Entry 4H9J (X-ray diffraction, 1.60 A resolution); this record covers chain A.

[Chain A]
Molecule: Hog cholera virus
Organism: Classical swine fever virus
UniProtKB: Q68871 (Q68871_9FLAV); numbering as in UniProt (aligned over 18-168)
Amino-acid sequence (154 residues; row label = number of the first residue in the row):
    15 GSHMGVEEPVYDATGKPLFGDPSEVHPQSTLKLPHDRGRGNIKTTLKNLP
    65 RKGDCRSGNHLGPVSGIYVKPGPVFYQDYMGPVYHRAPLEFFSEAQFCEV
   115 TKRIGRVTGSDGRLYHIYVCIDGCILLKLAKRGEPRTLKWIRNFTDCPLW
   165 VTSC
Disordered / not traced: 15-20, 65-71
Disulfide bonds: Cys112-Cys134
Sequence notes: expression tag (15-17)
From the paper describing this entry:
  - contacts within the chain: Glu22-Arg100 (salt bridge), Leu45-Trp164 (hydrophobic contact), Leu47-Trp164 (hydrophobic contact), Arg51-Trp164 (hydrophobic contact), Tyr82-Trp164 (hydrophobic contact), Val97-Trp164 (hydrophobic contact), His99-Trp164 (hydrophobic contact)
  - mutagenesis - C168A: unchanged catalytic activity
  - mutagenesis - C112A, C112R, C134A, D136N, C138A: abolished binding to IRF3 (citing earlier work)
  - mutagenesis - H49L, H49V: abolished signaling (IFN-antagonistic activity) (citing earlier work)
  - mutagenesis - E22L, E22V: abolished signaling (anti-IFN activity) (citing earlier work)
  - mutagenesis - C69A: unchanged signaling in response to inhibition of IFN-alpha/beta induction (citing earlier work)
  - conformationally variable residues (order/disorder transition): Arg65 to Ser71
  - mutagenesis - C168E: abolished catalytic activity (citing earlier work)

[Summary]
From the paper: C112A, C112R and C134A, among others, abolish binding to IRF3; conformational variability at
Arg65; 12 substitutions were tested in all.
Chain A is Hog cholera virus (Classical swine fever virus); the structure, Crystal structure of N-terminal
protease (Npro) of classical swine fever virus, was determined by X-ray diffraction together with 4H9K from
the same study.
